PDB entry 9DP6 | electron microscopy, 2.81 A resolution | chains B and A

== Chain B ==
Name: Meromycolate extension acyl carrier protein
Source organism: Mycolicibacterium smegmatis
UniProtKB: A0R0B3 (ACPM_MYCS2); residue numbers follow UniProt; this construct covers 1-99
Chain sequence (99 residues; each row starts with the number of its first residue):
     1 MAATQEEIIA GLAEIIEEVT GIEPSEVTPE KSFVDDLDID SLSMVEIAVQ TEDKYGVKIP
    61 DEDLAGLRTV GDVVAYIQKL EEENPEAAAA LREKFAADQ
Disordered / not traced: 1, 85-99
Small-molecule neighbours: 4'-phosphopantetheine (PNS): S41, L42, D61

== Chain A ==
Name: MmpL5 protein
Source organism: Mycolicibacterium smegmatis
UniProtKB: A0QS80 (A0QS80_MYCS2); residues 1-967 here = UniProt positions 1-967
Chain sequence (967 residues; row label = number of the first residue in the row):
     1 MSAPTDDTPT DAIAAPRHSA PPRPRLPWFL RTFAVPIILA WVAVVAILNT VVPTLDEVGE
    61 MRAVSMAPND APSTLAIKRV GQVFEEYDTS SSVMIVLEGE EPLGIEAHAF YDKMVADLRA
   121 DTEHVQHVQD FWGDTLTASG AQSVDGKAAY VQVYIAGDQG ESLANESVEA VRKIATERET
   181 PSGVKAYVTG AAATSADQRA EGDASMKLIE GVTFAVITVM LLAVYRSVIT TLIVLAMVVL
   241 GLSGARGIVA FLGFYNVFGL TTFATNMVVT LAIAAATDYA IFLIGRYQEA RRAGEDRESA
   301 YYTMFHGTAH VVLASGLTIA GATLCLHFTR LPYFQTMGVP LAIGMLIVVA AALTAGPAVI
   361 SVVSRFGKTL EPKRFSRSPG WHRVGTATVR WPGAILVCAV VAALIGLLAL PGYYTTYDDR
   421 RYLPDDVPAN VGYDAAFRHF SQAKMNPDLM MVETDRDLRN PADFLVIDKI AKALKNVHGI
   481 AQVQTITRPD GDPIEHSTIP YTIGQSGTTQ IMNNDYMQTN LDNLLKQADD LQTSIDSMTE
   541 MMNIQTELAA VSQSMADKMA QTSDDTADVR DHLADFDDFF RPIRNYLYWE PHCYDIPMCW
   601 SMRSIFESID GINTMSDDFQ ELVPEMRRMA DLMPRMVAVM PAQIQSMKNQ KQTLLNQYQV
   661 QKAQQDQNMA MQENATAMSQ AFDAAKNDDS FYLPPEAFET DDFQRGMKLF MSPDGHAVRF
   721 TIIHQGDPLT EEGTARMDEL KVAAADAIKG TPFEGARIYL GGSAATYNDM QIGADYDLII
   781 VAASALILIF IIMMVLTRAV VAAAVIVGTV VLSLASAFGL SVLLWQHIVG IPLHWMVLPM
   841 SVIVLLAVGA DYNLLLVSRM KEEIHAGIRT GIIRAMVGTG AVVTAAGLVF AFTMASMAVS
   901 SLITIGQVGT TIGLGLLFDT LVVRSLMTPS IATLLGRWFW WPQRVRERPV PSKWPTPIQR
   961 TPEEALS
Disordered / not traced: 1-21, 495-692, 957-967
Reported in the primary citation:
  - catalytic residues: D278, Y279, D851, Y852 (by similarity / conservation)

== Chain B / chain A interface ==
Contacting residue pairs (52; chain B residue first):
  A3(B) with W954(A)
  E6(B) with T956(A)
  E7(B) with K953(A), salt bridge; W954(A); P955(A); T956(A)
  I8(B) with W954(A), hydrophobic
  A10(B) with P955(A)
  G11(B) with W954(A); P955(A)
  L12(B) with W954(A), hydrophobic
  E17(B) with R377(A)
  E18(B) with R377(A), hydrogen bond (backbone-side chain); H382(A); R874(A), salt bridge
  V19(B) with R377(A), hydrogen bond (backbone-side chain)
  T20(B) with R377(A), hydrogen bond (backbone-side chain)
  G21(B) with R377(A)
  D40(B) with R383(A), salt bridge
  L42(B) with R383(A); T386(A); W391(A), hydrophobic
  V45(B) with T386(A); R390(A)
  E46(B) with H382(A), salt bridge; T386(A); I873(A)
  A48(B) with R390(A)
  V49(B) with R390(A); R869(A)
  Q50(B) with T870(A); R874(A)
  E52(B) with R948(A), salt bridge
  D53(B) with G867(A); I868(A); R869(A); T870(A); R948(A), salt bridge; P949(A)
  K54(B) with V950(A); P951(A); S952(A), hydrogen bond (backbone-backbone)
  Y55(B) with P951(A); S952(A); K953(A); W954(A), hydrophobic; P955(A)
  V57(B) with W954(A), hydrophobic
  I59(B) with R390(A)
  D61(B) with R390(A), salt bridge; W391(A), hydrogen bond
  I77(B) with W954(A), hydrophobic
Also at the interface, not in a pair above, chain B (29 interface residues in all): G56, P60
Also at the interface, not in a pair above, chain A (22 interface residues in all): A866

== Summary ==
29 residues of chain B face 22 of chain A across their interface; the contacts include 5 hydrogen bonds and 7
salt bridges. Among the polar pairs are E7(B)-K953(A), E18(B)-R874(A) and D40(B)-R383(A). Chain B binds
4'-phosphopantetheine. From the paper: catalytic residues D278(A), Y279(A) and D851(A) among others.
Chain B is Meromycolate extension acyl carrier protein and chain A is MmpL5 protein, both from
Mycolicibacterium smegmatis; the structure, Mycolicibacterium smegmatis MmpL5-AcpM structure, was determined
by electron microscopy (same publication as 9B43 and 9B46).
